PDB entry 6O0G | X-ray diffraction, 2.40 A resolution | chains A and D of the 4 polymer chains in the assembly

# Chain A (and D)
Molecule: 2-succinyl-5-enolpyruvyl-6-hydroxy-3-cyclohexene-1-carboxylate synthase
Organism: Mycobacterium tuberculosis (strain ATCC 25618 / H37Rv)
Notes: EC 2.2.1.9; chain D of this document is another copy of the same molecule, construct and numbering; everything in this record applies to it too
Reference sequence: P9WK11 (MEND_MYCTU); residues 1-554 here = UniProt positions 1-554
Chain sequence (574 residues; each row starts with the number of its first residue; numbers below 1 keep their minus sign (Met-19 is residue -19)):
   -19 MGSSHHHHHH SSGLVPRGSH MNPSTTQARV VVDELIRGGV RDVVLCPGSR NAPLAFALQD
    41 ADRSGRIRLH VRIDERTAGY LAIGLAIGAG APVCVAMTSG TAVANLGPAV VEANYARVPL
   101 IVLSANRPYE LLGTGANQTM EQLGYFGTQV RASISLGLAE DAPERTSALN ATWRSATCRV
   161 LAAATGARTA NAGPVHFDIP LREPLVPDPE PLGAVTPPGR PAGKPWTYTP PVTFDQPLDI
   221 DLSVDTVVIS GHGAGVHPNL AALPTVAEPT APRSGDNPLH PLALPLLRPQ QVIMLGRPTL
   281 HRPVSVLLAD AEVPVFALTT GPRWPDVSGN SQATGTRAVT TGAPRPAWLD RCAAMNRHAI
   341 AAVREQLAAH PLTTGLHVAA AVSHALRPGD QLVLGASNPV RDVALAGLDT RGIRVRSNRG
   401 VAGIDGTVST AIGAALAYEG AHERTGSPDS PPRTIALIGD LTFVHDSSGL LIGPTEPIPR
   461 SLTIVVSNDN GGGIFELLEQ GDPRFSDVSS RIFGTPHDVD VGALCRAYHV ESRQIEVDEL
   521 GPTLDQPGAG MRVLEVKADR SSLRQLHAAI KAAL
Disordered / not traced: -19 to 0, 190-194, 426-427, 472-486, 528-529 (chain D: -19 to 1, 116-118, 184-195)
Differences from the reference sequence: initiating methionine (-19); expression tag (-18 to 0)
Residues lining bound ligands:
  - 2-oxoglutaric acid (AKG): Ser29, Arg30, Ser79, Arg107, Asn117, Gln118
  - 1,4-dihydroxy-2-naphthoic acid (DNA), molecule 1: Asn94, Tyr95, Arg97, His232, Gly233, Gly276, Arg277, Thr299, Arg303, Trp304, Pro305
  - 1,4-dihydroxy-2-naphthoic acid (DNA), molecule 2: Gly113, Thr114, Gly115
  - TOG (4-[3-[(4-azanyl-2-methyl-pyrimidin-5-yl)methyl]-4-methyl-5-[2-[oxidanyl(phosphonooxy)phosphoryl]oxyethyl]-1,3-thiazol-3 -ium-2-yl]-4-oxidanyl-butanoic acid): Pro27, Gly28, Glu55, Thr78, Thr81, Ala82, Asn85, Asn117, Gln118
From the paper describing this entry:
  - binding site for 1,4-dihydroxy-2-naphthoic acid: Arg97, Arg277, Arg303
  - binding site for TOG: Asn117, Arg399 (citing earlier work)
  - catalytic residues: Glu55, Gln118 (citing earlier work)
  - mutagenesis - R97A, R277A, R303A: decreased catalytic activity
  - mutagenesis - R97A, R303A (6-fold): decreased binding to 1,4-dihydroxy-2-naphthoic acid

# Chain A / chain D interface
Pairs across the interface (132; chain A residue first):
  Leu25(A) with Ile492(D), hydrophobic
  Pro27(A) with Thr495(D)
  Gly28(A) with Phe475(D); Phe493(D)
  Ser29(A) with Phe475(D); Leu478(D); Gln480(D)
  Ala32(A) with Phe493(D), hydrophobic
  Ala35(A) with Ile492(D)
  Phe36(A) with Phe485(D), hydrophobic; Val488(D), hydrophobic; Ile492(D); Phe493(D), hydrophobic
  Gln39(A) with Val488(D); Ile492(D)
  Asp42(A) with Arg491(D), salt bridge
  Leu49(A) with Arg491(D), hydrogen bond (backbone-side chain)
  Val51(A) with Arg491(D); Thr495(D)
  Ile53(A) with Leu441(D), hydrophobic; His445(D); Thr495(D)
  Asp54(A) with Arg56(D), salt bridge; His445(D), salt bridge
  Glu55(A) with His445(D), salt bridge
  Arg56(A) with Asp54(D), salt bridge; Arg56(D); Asn85(D), hydrogen bond
  Gly80(A) with Val401(D)
  Thr81(A) with Tyr60(D); Pro88(D); Val401(D); Gly403(D); Asp405(D), hydrogen bond
  Ala84(A) with Pro88(D), hydrophobic
  Asn85(A) with Arg56(D), hydrogen bond; Pro88(D); Asp405(D), hydrogen bond
  Gly87(A) with Ala84(D)
  Pro88(A) with Ala84(D); Asn85(D)
  Val91(A) with Leu123(D), hydrophobic
  Tyr95(A) with Gly115(D); Glu121(D), hydrogen bond
  Leu112(A) with Tyr95(D)
  Thr114(A) with Pro305(D); Asp306(D), hydrogen bond (backbone-backbone)
  Gly115(A) with Arg277(D), hydrogen bond (backbone-side chain)
  Ala116(A) with Arg277(D), hydrogen bond (backbone-side chain)
  Asn117(A) with Arg277(D); Thr279(D); Arg399(D), hydrogen bond; Ala402(D)
  Gln118(A) with Val401(D); Ala402(D)
  Thr119(A) with Tyr95(D)
  Met120(A) with Val91(D), hydrophobic; Tyr95(D)
  Glu121(A) with Tyr95(D), hydrogen bond; Thr128(D); Gln129(D), hydrogen bond
  Gly124(A) with Gly124(D)
  Tyr125(A) with Gly87(D); Val91(D), hydrophobic; Leu123(D); Gly124(D), hydrogen bond (backbone-backbone); Tyr125(D), hydrogen bond (backbone-backbone)
  Phe126(A) with Leu123(D); Gly124(D)
  Gly127(A) with Gly124(D)
  Gln129(A) with Glu121(D), hydrogen bond; Gln122(D), hydrogen bond (side chain-backbone); Leu123(D)
  Glu183(A) with Arg282(D), salt bridge
  Val186(A) with Glu479(D); Gln480(D)
  Pro187(A) with Arg484(D), hydrogen bond (backbone-side chain); Phe485(D)
  Asp188(A) with Arg484(D)
  Pro189(A) with Arg484(D)
  Asp306(A) with Thr114(D), hydrogen bond
  Val401(A) with Thr81(D)
  Asp405(A) with Asn85(D), hydrogen bond
  Val444(A) with Tyr508(D)
  His445(A) with Ile53(D); Asp54(D)
  Ser447(A) with Tyr508(D), hydrogen bond
  Leu451(A) with Val444(D), hydrophobic; His497(D); Val499(D), hydrophobic
  Gly453(A) with Pro496(D)
  Pro454(A) with Pro496(D); His497(D); Asp498(D)
  Thr455(A) with Arg491(D)
  Glu456(A) with Arg491(D), salt bridge
  Asp487(A) with Asn31(D), hydrogen bond; Ala32(D), hydrogen bond (side chain-backbone); Ala35(D)
  Val488(A) with Gln39(D)
  Ser489(A) with Cys26(D), hydrogen bond (side chain-backbone); Pro27(D); Val51(D)
  Arg491(A) with Asp42(D), salt bridge; Leu49(D), hydrogen bond (side chain-backbone); Val51(D); Thr455(D); Glu456(D), salt bridge
  Ile492(A) with Val51(D); Gly453(D); Thr455(D)
  Phe493(A) with Pro27(D), hydrophobic; Ile53(D), hydrophobic
  Asp498(A) with His509(D), hydrogen bond (backbone-side chain)
  Val499(A) with Leu451(D), hydrophobic; Ala507(D)
  Asp500(A) with Ala507(D), hydrogen bond (backbone-backbone)
  Ala503(A) with Ala503(D); Ala507(D), hydrophobic
  Leu504(A) with Leu504(D), hydrophobic; Ala507(D), hydrophobic; Tyr508(D)
  Arg506(A) with Asp500(D), salt bridge; Ala503(D)
  Ala507(A) with Val499(D); Asp500(D), hydrogen bond (backbone-backbone); Ala503(D); Leu504(D)
  Tyr508(A) with Ser447(D), hydrogen bond; Leu504(D)
  His509(A) with His497(D), hydrogen bond (side chain-backbone); Asp498(D), hydrogen bond (side chain-backbone)
Also at the interface, not in a pair above, chain A (76 interface residues in all): Gly113, Thr128, Leu441, Ser448, Ile452, Pro457, Thr495, His497
Also at the interface, not in a pair above, chain D (77 interface residues in all): Leu25, Phe36, Gly80, Asn94, Trp304, Ser448, Pro454, Ser489, Arg506

# Overview
76 residues of chain A and 77 residues of chain D are in contact, with 30 hydrogen bonds and 10 salt bridges.
Polar pairs include Asp42(A)-Arg491(D), Asp54(A)-Arg56(D) and Asp54(A)-His445(D). Chain A binds
1,4-dihydroxy-2-naphthoic acid, 2-oxoglutaric acid and compound TOG. From the paper: catalytic residues
Glu55(A) and Gln118(A); R97A, R277A and R303A of chain A reduce catalytic activity.
Both chains are 2-succinyl-5-enolpyruvyl-6-hydroxy-3-cyclohexene-1-carboxylate synthase (Mycobacterium
tuberculosis (strain ATCC 25618 / H37Rv)). Entry 6O0G (M.tb MenD bound to Intermediate I and Inhibitor) was
determined by X-ray diffraction together with 6O04, 6O0J and 6O0N from the same study.
